2VAU - chain A; structure by X-ray diffraction, 1.80 A resolution.

== Chain A ==
Molecule: Isopenicillin N synthetase
Source organism: Emericella nidulans (strain FGSC A4 / ATCC 38163 / CBS 112.46 / NRRL 194 / M139)
Notes: EC 1.21.3.1
Reference sequence: P05326 (IPNS_EMENI); residues 1-331 here = UniProt positions 1-331
Chain sequence (331 residues; numbered 1 to 331; the number before each row is that of its first residue):
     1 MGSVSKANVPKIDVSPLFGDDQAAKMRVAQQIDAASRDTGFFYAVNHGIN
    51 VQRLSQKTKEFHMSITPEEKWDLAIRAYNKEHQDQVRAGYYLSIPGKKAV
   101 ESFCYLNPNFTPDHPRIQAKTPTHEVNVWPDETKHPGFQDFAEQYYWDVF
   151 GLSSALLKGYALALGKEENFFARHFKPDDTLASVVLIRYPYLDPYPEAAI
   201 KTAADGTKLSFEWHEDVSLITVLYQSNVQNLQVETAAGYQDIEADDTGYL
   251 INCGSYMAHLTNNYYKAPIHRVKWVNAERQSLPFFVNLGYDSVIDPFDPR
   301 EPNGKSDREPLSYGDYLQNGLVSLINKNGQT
Disordered / not traced: 1-2
UniProt features mapped onto this chain:
  - binding site (isopenicillin N): Arg87, Tyr91, Ser183, Tyr189, Ser281
  - binding site (N-[(5S)-5-amino-5-carboxypentanoyl]-L-cysteinyl-D-valine): Arg87, Tyr91, Ser183, Tyr189, His214, Asp216, Ser281
  - binding site (Fe(2+)): His214, Asp216, His270
  - binding site (2-oxoglutarate): Arg279
  - site: Phe211 (Transition state stabilizer)
  - mutagenesis: Lys98 (K98E: Strongly reduced the catalytic activity), Leu223 (L223I/V: Strongly reduced the catalytic activity), Leu231 (L231I/V: Strongly reduced the catalytic activity; L231T: Abolishes the catalytic activity), Val272 (V272T: Strongly reduced the catalytic activity), Pro283 (P283A/I/V: Strongly reduced the catalytic activity; P283L: Abolishes the catalytic activity)
Ion coordination: Fe2+: His214, Asp216, His270 (together with ACOMP)
Ligand contacts: ACOMP (V20; n6^-[(1R)-2-[(1S)-1-carboxy-2-(methylsulfanyl)ethoxy]-2-oxo-1-(sulfanylmethyl)ethyl]-6-oxo-L-lysine): Arg87, Tyr91, Cys104, Ser183, Val185, Ile187, Tyr189, Phe211, His214, Asp216, Leu223, Gln225, Leu231, His270, Val272, Ser281, Pro283, Phe285, Leu321, Leu324, Thr331

== Overview ==
Bound to chain A: ACOMP. The Fe2+ site is built by His214, Asp216 and His270. Curated annotation (UniProt)
lists 5 isopenicillin N-binding residues, 7 N-[(5S)-5-amino-5-carboxypentanoyl]-L-cysteinyl-D-valine-binding
residues, 3 Fe2+-binding residues and residue binding 2-oxoglutarate Arg279.
Chain A is Isopenicillin N synthetase (Emericella nidulans (strain FGSC A4 / ATCC 38163 / CBS 112.46 / NRRL
194 / M139)); the structure, Isopenicillin N synthase with substrate analogue ACOMP (unexposed), was
determined by X-ray diffraction (same publication as 2VBB).
